Entry 7SQ1 (electron microscopy, 3.80 A resolution); this record covers chains C and G of the 10 polymer chains in the assembly.

== Chain C ==
Name: Envelope glycoprotein gp160
From: Human immunodeficiency virus 1
UniProtKB: Q2N0S6 (Q2N0S6_9HIV1); the construct lacks a stretch of the UniProt sequence and is renumbered around it, so the offset changes along the chain: 32-142 = UniProt 31-141; 151-184 = UniProt 142-175; 189-309 = UniProt 188-308; 312-322 = UniProt 309-319; 2 more segments
Amino-acid sequence (472 residues; numbered 32 to 505 plus 13 insertion-coded residues; 15 numbers in that range are skipped by the numbering (no residue carries them; nothing is unmodelled there); the number before each row is that of its first residue; a row labelled like 184A-184L holds insertion residues (184A, then the next letters in order)):
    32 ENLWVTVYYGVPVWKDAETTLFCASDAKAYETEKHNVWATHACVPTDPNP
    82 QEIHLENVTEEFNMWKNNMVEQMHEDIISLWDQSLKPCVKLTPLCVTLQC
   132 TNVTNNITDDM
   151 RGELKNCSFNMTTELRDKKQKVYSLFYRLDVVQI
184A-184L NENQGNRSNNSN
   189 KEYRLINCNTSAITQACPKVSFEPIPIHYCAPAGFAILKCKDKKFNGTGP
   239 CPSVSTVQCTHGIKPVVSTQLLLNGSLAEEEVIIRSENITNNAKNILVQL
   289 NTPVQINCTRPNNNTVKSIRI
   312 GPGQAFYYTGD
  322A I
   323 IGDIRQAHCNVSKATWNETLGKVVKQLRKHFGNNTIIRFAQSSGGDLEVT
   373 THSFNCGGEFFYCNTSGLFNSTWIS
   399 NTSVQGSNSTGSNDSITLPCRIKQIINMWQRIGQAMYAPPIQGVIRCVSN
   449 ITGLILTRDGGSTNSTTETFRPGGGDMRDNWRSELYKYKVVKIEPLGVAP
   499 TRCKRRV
Not modelled in the structure: 59-64, 184A-184L, 399-411, 505
Construct notes: conflict Glu106 (Thr105 in Q2N0S6), Ile271 (Met270 in Q2N0S6), Leu288 (Phe287 in Q2N0S6), Val304 (Arg303 in Q2N0S6), Tyr319 (Ala316 in Q2N0S6), Asn332 (Thr330 in Q2N0S6), Gln363 (Asn361 in Q2N0S6), Cys501 (Ala498 in Q2N0S6)
Cystine bridges: Cys54-Cys74, Cys119-Cys205, Cys126-Cys196, Cys131-Cys157, Cys218-Cys247, Cys228-Cys239, Cys296-Cys331, Cys378-Cys445, Cys385-Cys418
Glycans and other covalent adducts: N-acetylglucosamine (NAG) linked to Asn88, Asn133, Asn137, Asn156, Asn160, Asn197, Asn234, Asn262, Asn276, Asn295, Asn301, Asn332, Asn339, Asn355, Asn386, Asn392, Asn448
Reported in the primary citation:
  - post-translational modification sites: Asn234, Asn355

== Chain G ==
Name: Envelope glycoprotein gp160
From: Human immunodeficiency virus 1
UniProtKB: Q2N0S6 (Q2N0S6_9HIV1); the construct lacks a stretch of the UniProt sequence and is renumbered around it, so the offset changes along the chain: 32-142 = UniProt 31-141; 151-185 = UniProt 142-176; 189-309 = UniProt 188-308; 312-322 = UniProt 309-319; 2 more segments
Amino-acid sequence (472 residues; numbered 32 to 505 plus 12 insertion-coded residues; 14 numbers in that range are skipped by the numbering (no residue carries them; nothing is unmodelled there); the number before each row is that of its first residue; a row labelled like 185A-185K holds insertion residues (185A, then the next letters in order)):
    32 ENLWVTVYYGVPVWKDAETTLFCASDAKAYETEKHNVWATHACVPTDPNP
    82 QEIHLENVTEEFNMWKNNMVEQMHEDIISLWDQSLKPCVKLTPLCVTLQC
   132 TNVTNNITDDM
   151 RGELKNCSFNMTTELRDKKQKVYSLFYRLDVVQIN
185A-185K ENQGNRSNNSN
   189 KEYRLINCNTSAITQACPKVSFEPIPIHYCAPAGFAILKCKDKKFNGTGP
   239 CPSVSTVQCTHGIKPVVSTQLLLNGSLAEEEVIIRSENITNNAKNILVQL
   289 NTPVQINCTRPNNNTVKSIRI
   312 GPGQAFYYTGD
  322A I
   323 IGDIRQAHCNVSKATWNETLGKVVKQLRKHFGNNTIIRFAQSSGGDLEVT
   373 THSFNCGGEFFYCNTSGLFNSTWISNTSV
   403 QGSNSTGSNDSITLPCRIKQIINMWQRIGQAMYAPPIQGVIRCVSNITGL
   453 ILTRDGGSTNSTTETFRPGGGDMRDNWRSELYKYKVVKIEPLGVAPTRCK
   503 RRV
Not modelled in the structure: 58-65, 185A-185K, 403-411
Construct notes: conflict Glu106 (Thr105 in Q2N0S6), Ile271 (Met270 in Q2N0S6), Leu288 (Phe287 in Q2N0S6), Val304 (Arg303 in Q2N0S6), Tyr319 (Ala316 in Q2N0S6), Asn332 (Thr330 in Q2N0S6), Gln363 (Asn361 in Q2N0S6), Cys501 (Ala498 in Q2N0S6)
Cystine bridges: Cys54-Cys74, Cys119-Cys205, Cys126-Cys196, Cys131-Cys157, Cys218-Cys247, Cys228-Cys239, Cys296-Cys331, Cys378-Cys445, Cys385-Cys418
Glycans and other covalent adducts: N-acetylglucosamine (NAG) linked to Asn88, Asn133, Asn137, Asn156, Asn160, Asn197, Asn234, Asn262, Asn276, Asn295, Asn301, Asn332, Asn339, Asn355, Asn386, Asn392, Asn398, Asn448, Asn462
Reported in the primary citation:
  - post-translational modification sites: Asn234, Asn355

== How chain C and chain G interact ==
Pairs across the interface (18):
  Glu164(C) - Arg192(G)  salt bridge
  Glu164(C) - Asn197(G)
  Leu165(C) - Cys126(G)
  Leu165(C) - Ile184(G)  hydrophobic
  Arg166(C) - Pro124(G)  hydrogen bond (side chain-backbone)
  Arg166(C) - Cys126(G)  hydrogen bond (backbone-backbone)
  Arg166(C) - Val127(G)
  Arg166(C) - Asn160(G)  hydrogen bond (side chain-backbone)
  Arg166(C) - Met161(G)
  Arg166(C) - Thr162(G)
  Asp167(C) - Val127(G)
  Asp167(C) - Thr128(G)  hydrogen bond (side chain-backbone)
  Arg308(C) - Asn197(G)
  Arg308(C) - Thr198(G)  hydrogen bond (side chain-backbone)
  Pro313(C) - Cys196(G)
  Pro313(C) - Asn197(G)
  Pro313(C) - Thr198(G)
  Pro313(C) - Ser199(G)  hydrogen bond (backbone-backbone)
Also at the interface, not in a pair above, chain G (14 interface residues in all): Thr123

== Summary ==
6 residues of chain C and 14 residues of chain G are in contact, with 6 hydrogen bonds and 1 salt bridge.
Polar contacts include Glu164(C)-Arg192(G), Arg166(C)-Pro124(G) and Arg166(C)-Asn160(G). Covalently linked
N-acetylglucosamine: at Asn88(C), Asn133(C), Asn137(C), Asn156(C), Asn160(C) and Asn197(C) and 11 more. From
the paper: modification sites Asn234(C), Asn355(C) and Asn234(G) among others.
Chain C and chain G are both Envelope glycoprotein gp160 (Human immunodeficiency virus 1); the structure,
BG505.MD39TS Env trimer in complex with Fab from antibody C05, was determined by electron microscopy.
